8YJV - chains C and D of the 8 polymer chains in the assembly; structure by electron microscopy, 3.51 A resolution.

[Chain C]
Name: Proliferating cell nuclear antigen
From: Homo sapiens
UniProtKB: P12004 (PCNA_HUMAN); residue numbers follow UniProt; this construct covers 1-261
Amino-acid sequence (261 residues; numbered 1 to 261; the number before each row is that of its first residue):
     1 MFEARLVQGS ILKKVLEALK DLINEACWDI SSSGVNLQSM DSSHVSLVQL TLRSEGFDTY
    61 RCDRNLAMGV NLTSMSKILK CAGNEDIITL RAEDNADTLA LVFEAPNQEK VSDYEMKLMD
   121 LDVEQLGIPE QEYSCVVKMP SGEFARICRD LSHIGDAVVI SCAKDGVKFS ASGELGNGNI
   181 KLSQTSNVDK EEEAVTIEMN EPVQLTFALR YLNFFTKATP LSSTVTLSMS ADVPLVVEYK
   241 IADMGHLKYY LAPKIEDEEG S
Disordered / not traced: 1, 255-261
Swiss-Prot annotation at these positions:
  - DNA-binding region: Arg61 to Lys80
  - modified residue: Lys14 (N6-acetyllysine), Lys77 (N6-acetyllysine), Lys80 (N6-acetyllysine), Tyr211 (Phosphotyrosine), Lys248 (N6-acetyllysine)
  - cross-link (Glycyl lysine isopeptide (Lys-Gly)): Lys164 (interchain with G-Cter in SUMO2), Lys254 (interchain with G-Cter in SUMO2)
  - natural variant: Ser228 (S228I: In ATLD2)
  - mutagenesis: Lys13 (K13R: Inhibits acetylation, recruitment to DNA damage sites, inducible ubiquitination and protein degradation, DNA replication and repair synthesis efficiencies, but homotrimer formation, nuclear ...), Lys14 (K14R: Inhibits acetylation, recruitment to DNA damage sites, inducible ubiquitination and protein degradation, DNA replication and repair synthesis efficiencies, but homotrimer formation, nuclear ...), Lys20 (K20R: Inhibits acetylation, recruitment to DNA damage sites, inducible ubiquitination and protein degradation, DNA replication and repair synthesis efficiencies, but homotrimer formation, nuclear ...), Met40 (M40A: Complete loss of interaction with UHRF2), Ser43 to Val45 (No effect on POLD3-binding. Impairs binding to ALKBH2), Lys77 (K77A: Inhibits recruitment to DNA damage sites, but nuclear localization is similar as the wild-type; in association with A-80 ...), Lys80 (K80A: Inhibits recruitment to DNA damage sites, but nuclear localization is similar as the wild-type; in association with A-77 ...), Gln125 to Ile128 (Strong decrease in POLD3-binding. Impairs binding to ALKBH2), Ile128 (I128A: Complete loss of interaction with UHRF2), Lys164 (K164R: Abolishes ubiquitination. No effect on interaction with SHPRH), Val188 to Lys190 (No effect on POLD3-binding. No effect on ALKBH2-binding), Tyr211 (Y211F: Alters chromatin-associated PCNA stability and its function in DNA replication and repair), 3 further mutagenesis entries in UniProt

[Chain D]
Name: Flap endonuclease 1
From: Homo sapiens
Notes: EC 3.1.-.-
UniProtKB: P39748 (FEN1_HUMAN); residue numbers follow UniProt; this construct covers 1-380
Amino-acid sequence (380 residues; row label = number of the first residue in the row):
     1 MGIQGLAKLI ADVAPSAIRE NDIKSYFGRK VAIDASMSIY QFLIAVRQGG DVLQNEEGET
    61 TSHLMGMFYR TIRMMENGIK PVYVFDGKPP QLKSGELAKR SERRAEAEKQ LQQAQAAGAE
   121 QEVEKFTKRL VKVTKQHNDE CKHLLSLMGI PYLDAPSEAE ASCAALVKAG KVYAAATEDM
   181 DCLTFGSPVL MRHLTASEAK KLPIQEFHLS RILQELGLNQ EQFVDLCILL GSDYCESIRG
   241 IGPKRAVDLI QKHKSIEEIV RRLDPNKYPV PENWLHKEAH QLFLEPEVLD PESVELKWSE
   301 PNEEELIKFM CGEKQFSEER IRSGVKRLSK SRQGSTQGRL DDFFKVTGSL SSAKRKEPEP
   361 KGSTKKKAKT GAAGKFKRGK
Disordered / not traced: 1, 355-380
Swiss-Prot annotation at these positions:
  - region: Thr336 to Phe344 (Interaction with PCNA)
  - binding site (Mg(2+)): Asp34, Asp86, Glu158, Glu160, Asp179, Asp181, Asp233
  - binding site (DNA): Arg47, Arg70, Glu158, Gly231, Asp233
  - modified residue: Arg19 (Symmetric dimethylarginine), Lys80 (N6-acetyllysine), Arg100 (Symmetric dimethylarginine), Arg104 (Symmetric dimethylarginine), Ser187 (Phosphoserine), Arg192 (Symmetric dimethylarginine), Ser197 (Phosphoserine), Ser255 (Phosphoserine), Ser293 (Phosphoserine), Ser335 (Phosphoserine), Thr336 (Phosphothreonine), Lys354 (N6-acetyllysine), Thr364 (Phosphothreonine), Lys375 (N6-acetyllysine), Lys377 (N6-acetyllysine), Lys380 (N6-acetyllysine)
  - mutagenesis: Arg29 (R29A: No significant effect on exonuclease activity or flap endonuclease activity), Asp34 (D34A: Loss of flap endonuclease activity but substrate binding activity is retained), Arg47 (R47A: Significantly reduced exonuclease activity and reduced substrate binding. The positions of the cleavage sites are also shifted), Arg70 (R70A: Loss of exonuclease activity and reduced endonuclease activity. Reduced substrate binding), Arg73 (R73A: No significant effect on exonuclease activity or flap endonuclease activity), Lys80 (K80A: No significant effect on exonuclease activity or flap endonuclease activity), Asp86 (D86A: Loss of flap endonuclease activity but substrate binding activity is retained), Arg103 (R103A: No effect on flap endonuclease activity or substrate binding), Glu158 (E158A: Loss of flap endonuclease activity and substrate binding), Asp179 (D179A: No effect on flap endonuclease activity or substrate binding), Asp181 (D181A: Loss of flap endonuclease activity but substrate binding activity is retained), Ser187 (S187A: Fails to translocate from nucleoli to the nuclear plasma; S187D: Diminishes nucleolar localization), 3 further mutagenesis entries in UniProt

[Interface between chain C and chain D]
Pairs across the interface (63):
  Cys27(C) with Ser351(D)
  Met40(C) with Asp341(D)
  Ser42(C) with Lys24(D); Ser25(D)
  Ser43(C) with Lys24(D); Phe27(D)
  His44(C) with Ser25(D); Arg339(D); Leu340(D)
  Val45(C) with Phe27(D), hydrophobic; Gln337(D); Gly338(D); Leu340(D)
  Leu47(C) with Leu340(D), hydrophobic
  Ala67(C) with Ser352(D); Ala353(D)
  Met68(C) with Ala353(D), hydrophobic
  Gly69(C) with Ala353(D)
  Ala96(C) with Lys354(D)
  Asp120(C) with Ala353(D)
  Leu121(C) with Ser351(D); Ala353(D)
  Asp122(C) with Arg19(D), salt bridge; Leu350(D); Ser351(D)
  Val123(C) with Gly348(D); Ser349(D); Leu350(D), hydrogen bond (backbone-backbone); Ser351(D)
  Glu124(C) with Arg19(D); Gly348(D)
  Gln125(C) with Val346(D); Thr347(D), hydrogen bond (backbone-backbone); Gly348(D), hydrogen bond (backbone-backbone); Ser351(D)
  Leu126(C) with Leu340(D); Asp341(D); Phe344(D), hydrophobic; Lys345(D); Val346(D), hydrophobic
  Gly127(C) with Phe344(D); Lys345(D), hydrogen bond (backbone-backbone); Thr347(D)
  Ile128(C) with Phe344(D), hydrophobic
  Pro129(C) with Phe344(D)
  Ala208(C) with Gln337(D)
  Asp232(C) with Phe343(D)
  Pro234(C) with Leu340(D), hydrophobic; Phe343(D); Phe344(D), hydrophobic
  Tyr250(C) with Leu340(D), hydrophobic; Phe344(D), hydrophobic
  Ala252(C) with Gln337(D), hydrogen bond (backbone-side chain); Gly338(D); Arg339(D); Leu340(D); Phe343(D), hydrophobic
  Pro253(C) with Gly338(D), hydrogen bond (backbone-backbone); Phe343(D)
  Lys254(C) with Gln333(D); Thr336(D); Gln337(D); Gly338(D)
Also at the interface, not in a pair above, chain C (34 interface residues in all): Ser46, Asn95, Met119, Asp156, Tyr211, Leu251

[In short]
The interface between chain C and chain D involves 34 residues on one side and 23 on the other; the contacts
include 6 hydrogen bonds and 1 salt bridge. Polar pairs include Asp122(C)-Arg19(D), Ala252(C)-Gln337(D) and
Val123(C)-Leu350(D).
Here chain C is Proliferating cell nuclear antigen and chain D is Flap endonuclease 1, both from Homo sapiens.
Entry 8YJV (Structure of the human endogenous PCNA-FEN1 complex - State G) was determined by electron
microscopy, deposited together with 8YJH, 8YJL, 8YJQ, 8YJR, 8YJS, 8YJU, 8YJW and 8YJZ.
